PDB entry 8U4P | electron microscopy, 3.15 A resolution | chains B and C of the 4 polymer chains in the assembly

== Chain B ==
Name: Guanine nucleotide-binding protein G(I)/G(S)/G(T) subunit beta-1
Source organism: Homo sapiens
UniProtKB: P62873 (GBB1_HUMAN); residue numbers follow UniProt; this construct covers 2-340
Chain sequence (350 residues; each row starts with the number of its first residue; numbers below 1 keep their minus sign (Met-9 is residue -9)):
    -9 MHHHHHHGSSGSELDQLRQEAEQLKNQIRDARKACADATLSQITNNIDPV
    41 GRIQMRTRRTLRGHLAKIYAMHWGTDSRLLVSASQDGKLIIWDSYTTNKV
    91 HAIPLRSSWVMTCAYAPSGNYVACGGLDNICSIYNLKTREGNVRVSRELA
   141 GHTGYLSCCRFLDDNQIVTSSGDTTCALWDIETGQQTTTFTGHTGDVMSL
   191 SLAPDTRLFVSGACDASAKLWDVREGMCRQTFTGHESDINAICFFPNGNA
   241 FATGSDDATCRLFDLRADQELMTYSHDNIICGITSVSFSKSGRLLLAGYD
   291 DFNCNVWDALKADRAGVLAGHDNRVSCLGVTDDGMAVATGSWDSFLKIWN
Unresolved in the structure: -9 to 5
Differences from the reference sequence: expression tag (-9 to 1)
Curated features (UniProtKB/Swiss-Prot):
  - modified residue: Ser2 (N-acetylserine), His266 (Phosphohistidine)
  - natural variant: Leu30 (L30F: In MRD42; uncertain significance), Arg52 (R52G: In MRD42), Gly64 (G64V: In MRD42), Asp76 (D76E: In MRD42; D76G: In MRD42), Gly77 (G77S: In MRD42), Lys78 (K78R: In MRD42), Ile80 (I80N: In MRD42; I80T: In MRD42), His91 (H91R: In MRD42; uncertain significance), Ala92 (A92T: In MRD42), Pro94 (P94S: In MRD42), Leu95 (L95P: In MRD42), Arg96 (R96L: In MRD42), 5 further natural variant entries in UniProt

== Chain C ==
Name: Guanine nucleotide-binding protein G(I)/G(S)/G(O) subunit gamma-2
Source organism: Homo sapiens
UniProtKB: P59768 (GBG2_HUMAN); residue numbers follow UniProt; this construct covers 1-71
Chain sequence (71 residues; numbered 1 to 71; the number before each row is that of its first residue):
     1 MASNNTASIAQARKLVEQLKMEANIDRIKVSKAAADLMAYCEAHAKEDPL
    51 LTPVPASENPFREKKFFCAIL
Unresolved in the structure: 1-11, 62-71
Curated features (UniProtKB/Swiss-Prot):
  - modified residue: Ala2 (N-acetylalanine), Cys68 (Cysteine methyl ester)
  - lipidation: Cys68 (S-geranylgeranyl cysteine)

== Interface between chain B and chain C ==
Contacting residue pairs (64; chain B residue first):
  Leu7(B) - Ala12(C)
  Leu7(B) - Arg13(C)
  Ala11(B) - Leu19(C)
  Leu14(B) - Val16(C)
  Leu14(B) - Leu19(C)  hydrophobic
  Leu14(B) - Lys20(C)
  Ile18(B) - Leu19(C)  hydrophobic
  Ile18(B) - Ala23(C)  hydrophobic
  Ile18(B) - Arg27(C)
  Ala21(B) - Arg27(C)
  Cys25(B) - Arg27(C)
  Cys25(B) - Ile28(C)
  Cys25(B) - Lys29(C)
  Cys25(B) - Val30(C)  hydrogen bond (backbone-backbone)
  Ala26(B) - Val30(C)  hydrophobic
  Asp27(B) - Lys29(C)
  Ala28(B) - Val30(C)
  Leu30(B) - Ala34(C)  hydrophobic
  Ile33(B) - Ser31(C)
  Ile33(B) - Ala34(C)  hydrophobic
  Ile37(B) - Met38(C)  hydrophobic
  Ile37(B) - Glu42(C)
  Val40(B) - Leu51(C)  hydrophobic
  Met45(B) - Leu50(C)  hydrophobic
  Arg48(B) - Phe61(C)
  Arg49(B) - Phe61(C)
  Ser84(B) - Phe61(C)
  Tyr85(B) - Pro60(C)  hydrophobic
  Tyr85(B) - Phe61(C)  hydrophobic
  Cys218(B) - Gln18(C)
  Arg219(B) - Glu22(C)
  Phe235(B) - Leu37(C)  hydrophobic
  Phe235(B) - Tyr40(C)  hydrophobic
  Phe235(B) - Cys41(C)  hydrophobic
  Pro236(B) - Tyr40(C)
  Asn237(B) - Tyr40(C)
  Asp254(B) - Ala33(C)
  Arg256(B) - Arg27(C)
  Arg256(B) - Ile28(C)
  Arg256(B) - Asp36(C)  salt bridge
  Ala257(B) - Arg27(C)
  Asp258(B) - Ile25(C)
  Asp258(B) - Arg27(C)  salt bridge
  Gln259(B) - Val30(C)
  Leu261(B) - Val30(C)  hydrophobic
  Leu261(B) - Leu37(C)  hydrophobic
  Ser279(B) - Asp48(C)
  Ser279(B) - Leu50(C)
  Lys280(B) - Glu47(C)
  Ser281(B) - Tyr40(C)
  Ser281(B) - Cys41(C)
  Ser281(B) - His44(C)
  Ser281(B) - Asp48(C)  hydrogen bond
  Ser281(B) - Leu51(C)
  Gly282(B) - Cys41(C)  hydrogen bond (backbone-side chain)
  Arg283(B) - Leu51(C)
  Leu284(B) - Leu51(C)  hydrophobic
  Asp323(B) - Pro49(C)
  Gly324(B) - Pro49(C)
  Gly324(B) - Leu50(C)
  Met325(B) - Pro60(C)
  Ala326(B) - Phe61(C)  hydrophobic
  Asn340(B) - Asn59(C)  hydrogen bond
  Asn340(B) - Phe61(C)
Also at the interface, not in a pair above, chain B (51 interface residues in all): Glu10, Lys15, Gln17, Arg22, Thr34, Ile43, Gln220, Ala240, Leu252, Leu300, Ile338
Also at the interface, not in a pair above, chain C (34 interface residues in all): Ala35, Ala45, Glu58

== In short ==
The interface between chain B and chain C involves 51 residues on one side and 34 on the other, with 4
hydrogen bonds and 2 salt bridges. Polar contacts include Arg256(B)-Asp36(C), Asp258(B)-Arg27(C) and
Ser281(B)-Asp48(C).
Here chain B is Guanine nucleotide-binding protein G(I)/G(S)/G(T) subunit beta-1 and chain C is Guanine
nucleotide-binding protein G(I)/G(S)/G(O) subunit gamma-2, both from Homo sapiens. Entry 8U4P (Structure of
AMD3100-bound CXCR4/Gi complex) was determined by electron microscopy (same publication as 8U4N, 8U4O, 8U4Q,
8U4R, 8U4S and 8U4T).
